8CGR - chains A and P of the 14 polymer chains in the assembly; structure by electron microscopy, 2.12 A resolution.

# Chain A
Molecule: 16S rRNA
Source organism: Escherichia coli BW25113
Sequence (1540 nucleotides; numbered 1 to 1540; the number before each row is that of its first residue):
     1 AAAUUGAAGA GUUUGAUCAU GGCUCAGAUU GAACGCUGGC GGCAGGCCUA ACACAUGCAA
    61 GUCGAACGGU AACAGGAAGA AGCUUGCUUC UUUGCUGACG AGUGGCGGAC GGGUGAGUAA
   121 UGUCUGGGAA ACUGCCUGAU GGAGGGGGAU AACUACUGGA AACGGUAGCU AAUACCGCAU
   181 AACGUCGCAA GACCAAAGAG GGGGACCUUC GGGCCUCUUG CCAUCGGAUG UGCCCAGAUG
   241 GGAUUAGCUA GUAGGUGGGG UAACGGCUCA CCUAGGCGAC GAUCCCUAGC UGGUCUGAGA
   301 GGAUGACCAG CCACACUGGA ACUGAGACAC GGUCCAGACU CCUACGGGAG GCAGCAGUGG
   361 GGAAUAUUGC ACAAUGGGCG CAAGCCUGAU GCAGCCAUGC CGCGUGUAUG AAGAAGCCCU
   421 UCGGGUUGUA AAGUACUUUC AGCGGGGAGG AAGGGAGUAA AGUUAAUACC UUUGCUCAUU
   481 GACGUUACCC GCAGAAGAAG CACCGGCUAA CUCCGUGCCA GCAGCCXCGG UAAUACGGAG
   541 GGUGCAAGCG UUAAUCGGAA UUACUGGGCG UAAAGCGCAC GCAGGCGGUU UGUUAAGUCA
   601 GAUGUGAAAU CCCCGGGCUC AACCUGGGAA CUGCAUCUGA UACUGGCAAG CUUGAGUCUC
   661 GUAGAGGGGG GUAGAAUUCC AGGUGUAGCG GUGAAAUGCG UAGAGAUCUG GAGGAAUACC
   721 GGUGGCGAAG GCGGCCCCCU GGACGAAGAC UGACGCUCAG GUGCGAAAGC GUGGGGAGCA
   781 AACAGGAUUA GAUACCCUGG UAGUCCACGC CGUAAACGAU GUCGACUUGG AGGUUGUGCC
   841 CUUGAGGCGU GGCUUCCGGA GCUAACGCGU UAAGUCGACC GCCUGGGGAG UACGGCCGCA
   901 AGGUUAAAAC UCAAAUGAAU UGACGGGGGC CCGCACAAGC GGUGGAGCAU GUGGUUUAAU
   961 UCGAUGXAAC GCGAAGAACC UUACCUGGUC UUGACAUCCA CGGAAGUUUU CAGAGAUGAG
  1021 AAUGUGCCUU CGGGAACCGU GAGACAGGUG CUGCAUGGCU GUCGUCAGCU CGUGUUGUGA
  1081 AAUGUUGGGU UAAGUCCCGC AACGAGCGCA ACCCUUAUCC UUUGUUGCCA GCGGUCCGGC
  1141 CGGGAACUCA AAGGAGACUG CCAGUGAUAA ACUGGAGGAA GGUGGGGAUG ACGUCAAGUC
  1201 AUCAUGGCCC UUACGACCAG GGCUACACAC GUGCUACAAU GGCGCAUACA AAGAGAAGCG
  1261 ACCUCGCGAG AGCAAGCGGA CCUCAUAAAG UGCGUCGUAG UCCGGAUUGG AGUCUGCAAC
  1321 UCGACUCCAU GAAGUCGGAA UCGCUAGUAA UCGUGGAUCA GAAUGCCACG GUGAAUACGU
  1381 UCCCGGGCCU UGUACACACC GCCCGUXACA CCAUGGGAGU GGGUUGCAAA AGAAGUAGGU
  1441 AGCUUAACCU UCGGGAGGGC GCUUACCACU UUGUGAUUCA UGACUGGGGU GAAGUCGUAA
  1501 CAAGGUAACC GUAGGGGAAC CUGCGGUUGG AUCACCUCCU
Disordered / not traced: 205-213, 841-845, 930-1389, 1535-1540
Modified / non-standard residues: PSU (pseudouridine-5'-monophosphate) at position 516, G7M (N7-methyl-guanosine-5'-monophosphate) at position 527, 2MG (2N-methylguanosine-5'-monophosphate) at position 966, 5MC (5-methylcytidine-5'-monophosphate) at position 967, 2MG (2N-methylguanosine-5'-monophosphate) at position 1207, 4OC (4n,o2'-methylcytidine-5'-monophosphate) at position 1402, 5MC (5-methylcytidine-5'-monophosphate) at position 1407, UR3 (3-methyluridine-5'-monophoshate) at position 1498, 2MG (2N-methylguanosine-5'-monophosphate) at position 1516, MA6 (6N-dimethyladenosine-5'-monophoshate) at position 1518, MA6 (6N-dimethyladenosine-5'-monophoshate) at position 1519
Ion coordination: K+ site 1: G11, U12, G21, G22; K+ site 2: U12, C526, G7M_527, A914; Mg2+ site 1 near G21 (its only coordinating residue here); Mg2+ site 2: A59, U387; K+ site 3: G61, U62, G104, G105; Mg2+ site 3 near G100 (its only coordinating residue here); K+ site 4: G107, G324, G326; Mg2+ site 4: A109, G331; K+ site 5: A109, C110, G111; Mg2+ site 5 near G111 (its only coordinating residue here); K+ site 6: G115, A116, G117, G289; Mg2+ site 6: A116, G117, G289; 21 more K+ sites not listed; 32 more Mg2+ sites not listed
Small-molecule neighbours:
  - apramycin (AM2), molecule 1: G818, A819, U820, U854, U855, C856, C857, C868, G869, U871
  - apramycin (AM2), molecule 2: G1405, 5MC_1407, A1408, C1409, G1491, A1492, A1493, G1494, U1495, C1496
  - apramycin (AM2), molecule 3: G1423, U1424, U1425, G1426, C1427, A1428, A1429, A1430, A1431, A1468, C1469, U1470, U1471, U1472, G1473, U1474

# Chain P
Molecule: 30S ribosomal protein S16
Source organism: Escherichia coli BW25113
Reference sequence: P0A7T3 (RS16_ECOLI); residue numbers follow UniProt; this construct covers 1-82
Amino-acid sequence (82 residues; numbered 1 to 82; the number before each row is that of its first residue):
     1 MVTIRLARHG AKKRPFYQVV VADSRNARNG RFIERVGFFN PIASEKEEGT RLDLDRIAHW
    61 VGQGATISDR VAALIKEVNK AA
Disordered / not traced: 80-82

# Chain A / chain P interface
Pairs across the interface (83):
  C43(A) - Lys12(P)  salt bridge to the phosphate
  A44(A) - Ala11(P)  phosphate contact
  A44(A) - Lys12(P)  hydrogen bond to the phosphate
  C110(A) - Arg25(P)  hydrogen bond to the sugar
  G111(A) - Arg25(P)  sugar contact
  G111(A) - Ala27(P)  sugar contact
  G112(A) - Ala27(P)  phosphate contact
  G134(A) - Arg25(P)  hydrogen bond to the base
  C135(A) - Met1(P)  hydrogen bond to the base
  C136(A) - Met1(P)  sugar contact
  C136(A) - Gly64(P)  hydrogen bond to the sugar
  C136(A) - Thr66(P)  sugar contact
  U137(A) - Gly62(P)  sugar contact
  U137(A) - Gly64(P)  sugar contact
  G227(A) - Gln63(P)  hydrogen bond to the base
  A228(A) - Val2(P)  sugar contact
  A228(A) - Trp60(P)  sugar contact
  A228(A) - Gln63(P)  sugar contact
  U229(A) - Val2(P)  sugar contact
  U229(A) - Asp23(P)  sugar contact
  U229(A) - Ile33(P)  sugar contact
  U229(A) - Trp60(P)  phosphate contact
  G230(A) - Asp23(P)  sugar contact
  G230(A) - Arg25(P)  hydrogen bond to the sugar
  G230(A) - Arg31(P)  salt bridge to the phosphate
  U231(A) - Arg31(P)  salt bridge to the phosphate
  A309(A) - Asn29(P)  sugar contact
  A309(A) - Gly30(P)  phosphate contact
  A309(A) - Arg31(P)  phosphate contact
  G310(A) - Gly30(P)  phosphate contact
  G310(A) - Arg31(P)  hydrogen bond to the phosphate
  C311(A) - Arg31(P)  salt bridge to the phosphate
  A374(A) - Tyr17(P)  hydrogen bond to the sugar
  A374(A) - Arg70(P)  hydrogen bond to the phosphate
  U375(A) - Leu6(P)  hydrogen bond to the sugar
  U375(A) - Tyr17(P)  sugar contact
  U375(A) - Arg28(P)  hydrogen bond to the base
  U375(A) - Arg70(P)  salt bridge to the phosphate
  G376(A) - Arg5(P)  hydrogen bond to the phosphate
  G376(A) - Leu6(P)  hydrogen bond to the phosphate
  G376(A) - Arg28(P)  sugar contact
  G376(A) - Ser68(P)  hydrogen bond to the phosphate
  G377(A) - Thr3(P)  phosphate contact
  G377(A) - Arg5(P)  salt bridge to the phosphate
  G377(A) - Ser24(P)  sugar contact
  U390(A) - Arg28(P)  hydrogen bond to the sugar
  G391(A) - Arg8(P)  phosphate contact
  G391(A) - Arg28(P)  salt bridge to the phosphate
  C392(A) - Arg8(P)  salt bridge to the phosphate
  C392(A) - Lys12(P)  phosphate contact
  C392(A) - Lys13(P)  hydrogen bond to the phosphate
  A393(A) - Lys12(P)  salt bridge to the phosphate
  A393(A) - Lys13(P)  phosphate contact
  G449(A) - Ile42(P)  sugar contact
  G450(A) - Lys13(P)  base contact
  G450(A) - Pro15(P)  sugar contact
  G450(A) - Pro41(P)  sugar contact
  G450(A) - Ile42(P)  sugar contact
  A451(A) - Arg70(P)  salt bridge to the phosphate
  A452(A) - Arg70(P)  sugar contact
  A452(A) - Ala73(P)  sugar contact
  G474(A) - Lys76(P)  salt bridge to the phosphate
  C483(A) - Lys13(P)  hydrogen bond to the base
  A608(A) - Phe32(P)  sugar contact
  G616(A) - Glu47(P)  hydrogen bond to the sugar
  G617(A) - Arg14(P)  hydrogen bond to the sugar
  G617(A) - Ser44(P)  sugar contact
  G617(A) - Glu47(P)  sugar contact
  C618(A) - Arg14(P)  hydrogen bond to the sugar
  C623(A) - Ala11(P)  sugar contact
  C624(A) - Gly10(P)  hydrogen bond to the phosphate
  C624(A) - Ala11(P)  sugar contact
  U625(A) - His9(P)  phosphate contact
  U625(A) - Gly10(P)  hydrogen bond to the phosphate
  U625(A) - Phe16(P)  phosphate contact
  U625(A) - Gln18(P)  phosphate contact
  G626(A) - Phe16(P)  phosphate contact
  G626(A) - Gln18(P)  hydrogen bond to the phosphate
  G626(A) - Arg35(P)  salt bridge to the phosphate
  G626(A) - Phe38(P)  sugar contact
  G626(A) - Arg51(P)  hydrogen bond to the sugar
  G627(A) - Arg35(P)  salt bridge to the phosphate
  G627(A) - Arg51(P)  salt bridge to the phosphate
Also at the interface, not in a pair above, chain A (43 interface residues in all): G378, G453, U473
Also at the interface, not in a pair above, chain P (43 interface residues in all): Asn26

# In short
Chain A and chain P each contribute 43 residues to their interface, with 25 hydrogen bonds and 14 salt
bridges. Polar contacts include G134(A)-Arg25(P), C135(A)-Met1(P) and G227(A)-Gln63(P). Bound to chain A: 3
copies of apramycin. G11(A), U12(A), G21(A) and G22(A) coordinate K+ site 1.
Here chain A is 16S rRNA and chain P is 30S ribosomal protein S16, both from Escherichia coli BW25113. Entry
8CGR (Apramycin bound to the 30S body) was determined by electron microscopy (same publication as 8CA7, 8CAI,
8CEP, 8CF1, 8CF8, 8CGI, 8CGJ and 8CGU).
